Entry 8EOS (electron microscopy, 3.10 A resolution); this record covers chains A and B of the 9 polymer chains in the assembly.

== Chain A (and B) ==
Protein: DNA-directed RNA polymerase subunit alpha
Organism: Mycobacterium tuberculosis H37Rv
Notes: EC 2.7.7.6; chain B of this document is another copy of the same molecule, construct and numbering; everything in this record applies to it too
UniProt: P9WGZ1 (RPOA_MYCTU); residues 1-347 here = UniProt positions 1-347
Amino-acid sequence (347 residues; row label = number of the first residue in the row):
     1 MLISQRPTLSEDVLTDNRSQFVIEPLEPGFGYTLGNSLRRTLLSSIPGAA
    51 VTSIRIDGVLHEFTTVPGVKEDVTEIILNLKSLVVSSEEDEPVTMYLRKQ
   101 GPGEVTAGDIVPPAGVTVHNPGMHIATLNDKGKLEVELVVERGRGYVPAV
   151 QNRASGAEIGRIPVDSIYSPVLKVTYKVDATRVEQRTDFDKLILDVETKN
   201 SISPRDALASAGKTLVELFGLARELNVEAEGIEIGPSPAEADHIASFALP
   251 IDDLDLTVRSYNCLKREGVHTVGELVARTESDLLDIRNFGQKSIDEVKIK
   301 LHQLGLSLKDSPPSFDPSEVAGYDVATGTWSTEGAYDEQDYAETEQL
Unresolved in the structure: 227-347 (chain B: 238-347)

== Chain A / chain B interface ==
Contacting residue pairs (61; chain A residue first):
  Met-1(A) / Arg-142(B)  hydrogen bond (backbone-backbone)
  Met-1(A) / Gly-143(B)
  Leu-2(A) / Arg-142(B)
  Leu-2(A) / Arg-144(B)
  Pro-7(A) / Leu-218(B)  hydrophobic
  Pro-7(A) / Leu-221(B)
  Leu-9(A) / Leu-221(B)
  Leu-9(A) / Leu-225(B)  hydrophobic
  Glu-27(A) / Arg-144(B)  salt bridge
  Phe-30(A) / Thr-41(B)
  Phe-30(A) / Leu-218(B)  hydrophobic
  Thr-33(A) / Asn-36(B)
  Thr-33(A) / Arg-40(B)
  Leu-34(A) / Phe-219(B)  hydrophobic
  Ser-37(A) / Thr-33(B)
  Ser-37(A) / Ser-37(B)  hydrogen bond
  Arg-40(A) / Gly-29(B)  hydrogen bond (side chain-backbone)
  Arg-40(A) / Thr-33(B)
  Pro-47(A) / Glu-230(B)
  Arg-144(A) / Met-1(B)
  Arg-144(A) / Glu-27(B)  salt bridge
  Arg-144(A) / Ile-232(B)
  Glu-184(A) / Gln-151(B)  hydrogen bond
  Arg-186(A) / Val-147(B)
  Arg-186(A) / Pro-148(B)
  Arg-186(A) / Ala-149(B)  hydrogen bond (side chain-backbone)
  Arg-205(A) / Leu-225(B)
  Asp-206(A) / Asn-226(B)  hydrogen bond
  Leu-208(A) / Leu-225(B)  hydrophobic
  Ala-209(A) / Ala-222(B)
  Ala-209(A) / Asn-226(B)
  Ala-209(A) / Ala-229(B)
  Ser-210(A) / Ala-229(B)
  Ser-210(A) / Glu-230(B)  hydrogen bond (side chain-backbone)
  Ser-210(A) / Gly-231(B)
  Lys-213(A) / Arg-223(B)
  Lys-213(A) / Val-227(B)  hydrogen bond (side chain-backbone)
  Lys-213(A) / Ala-229(B)
  Lys-213(A) / Gly-231(B)
  Thr-214(A) / Ile-232(B)  hydrogen bond (side chain-backbone)
  Leu-215(A) / Phe-219(B)  hydrophobic
  Val-216(A) / Val-216(B)
  Val-216(A) / Phe-219(B)  hydrophobic
  Val-216(A) / Gly-220(B)
  Glu-217(A) / Ile-232(B)
  Glu-217(A) / Glu-233(B)
  Glu-217(A) / Ile-234(B)
  Leu-218(A) / Phe-30(B)  hydrophobic
  Leu-218(A) / Leu-34(B)  hydrophobic
  Phe-219(A) / Thr-33(B)
  Phe-219(A) / Leu-34(B)  hydrophobic
  Phe-219(A) / Gly-212(B)
  Phe-219(A) / Phe-219(B)  hydrophobic
  Leu-221(A) / Arg-6(B)
  Leu-221(A) / Pro-7(B)  hydrophobic
  Ala-222(A) / Ala-209(B)
  Arg-223(A) / Gly-212(B)
  Arg-223(A) / Val-216(B)
  Leu-225(A) / Leu-9(B)  hydrophobic
  Leu-225(A) / Arg-205(B)
  Leu-225(A) / Leu-208(B)  hydrophobic
Also at the interface, not in a pair above, chain A (41 interface residues in all): Ile-3, Thr-8, Phe-21, Gly-29, Leu-38, Ser-45, Arg-142, Gly-143, Gly-212, Glu-224, Asn-226
Also at the interface, not in a pair above, chain B (53 interface residues in all): Phe-21, Ile-23, Leu-26, Tyr-32, Leu-38, Ser-44, Pro-47, Asp-90, Glu-141, Val-150, Tyr-168, Lys-213, Leu-215

== Summary ==
The interface between chain A and chain B involves 41 residues on one side and 53 on the other, with 9
hydrogen bonds and 2 salt bridges. Polar contacts include Glu-27(A)/Arg-144(B), Ser-37(A)/Ser-37(B) and
Arg-40(A)/Gly-29(B).
Both chains are DNA-directed RNA polymerase subunit alpha (Mycobacterium tuberculosis H37Rv). Entry 8EOS (M.
tuberculosis RNAP elongation complex with NusG and CMPCPP) was determined by electron microscopy, deposited
together with 8EHQ, 8EJ3, 8EOE, 8EOF, 8EOT and 8EXY.
